PDB entry 8X6D | X-ray diffraction, 2.00 A resolution | chains B and C of the 5 polymer chains in the assembly

[Chain B]
Name: Protein TBF1
Organism: Saccharomyces cerevisiae S288C
UniProtKB: Q02457 (TBF1_YEAST); residue numbers follow UniProt; this construct covers 400-500
Chain sequence (102 residues; numbered 399 to 500; the number before each row is that of its first residue):
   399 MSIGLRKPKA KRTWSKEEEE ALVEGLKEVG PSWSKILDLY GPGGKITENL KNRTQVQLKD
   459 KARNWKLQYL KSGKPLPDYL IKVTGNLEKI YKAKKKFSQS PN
Unresolved in the structure: 399-403, 487-500
Sequence notes: initiating methionine (399)
UniProt features mapped onto this chain:
  - DNA-binding region: Trp431 to Leu456 (H-T-H motif)

[Chain C]
Molecule: 23-nt DNA strand
Sequence (23 nucleotides; numbered 1 to 23; the number before each row is that of its first residue):
     1 GTTAGGGTTA GGGTTAGGGT TAG

[How chain B and chain C interact]
Residue-residue contacts (18):
  Pro406(B) with DG17(C), phosphate contact
  Lys407(B) with DA16(C), sugar contact
  Lys409(B) with DT15(C), hydrogen bond to the base; DA16(C), sugar contact
  Ser430(B) with DT9(C), phosphate contact
  Trp431(B) with DT9(C), hydrogen bond to the phosphate; DA10(C), hydrogen bond to the phosphate
  Ser432(B) with DT8(C), hydrogen bond to the phosphate; DT9(C), hydrogen bond to the phosphate
  Gln453(B) with DT8(C), hydrogen bond to the phosphate; DT9(C), phosphate contact
  Lys457(B) with DG11(C), hydrogen bond to the base; DG12(C), hydrogen bond to the base
  Arg461(B) with DG11(C), base contact; DG12(C), hydrogen bond to the base; DG13(C), hydrogen bond to the base
  Thr482(B) with DA10(C), sugar contact; DG11(C), hydrogen bond to the phosphate
Also at the interface, not in a pair above, chain B (12 interface residues in all): Pro429, Asp458

[Overview]
Chain B and chain C form an interface of 12 and 9 residues respectively; the contacts include 11 hydrogen
bonds. Polar contacts include Lys409(B)-DT15(C), Lys457(B)-DG11(C) and Lys457(B)-DG12(C).
Chain B is Protein TBF1 (Saccharomyces cerevisiae S288C) and chain C is a 23-nt DNA strand; the structure,
Crystal structure of the C-terminal TBF1, was determined by X-ray diffraction.
